Entry 6VQO (X-ray diffraction, 3.00 A resolution); this record covers chains D and E of the 5 polymer chains in the assembly.

Chain D:
Molecule: T-cell receptor 1a2, alfa chain
Source organism: Homo sapiens
Amino-acid sequence (208 residues; numbered 1 to 208; the number before each row is that of its first residue):
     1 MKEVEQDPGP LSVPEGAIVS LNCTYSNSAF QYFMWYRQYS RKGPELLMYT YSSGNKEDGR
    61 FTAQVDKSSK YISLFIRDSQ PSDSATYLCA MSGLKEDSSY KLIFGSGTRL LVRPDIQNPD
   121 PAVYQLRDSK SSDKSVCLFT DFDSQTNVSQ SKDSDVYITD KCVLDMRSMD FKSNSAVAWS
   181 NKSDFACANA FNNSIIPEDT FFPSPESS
Disordered / not traced: 1, 129-133, 182-184, 203-208
Disulfide bonds: Cys23-Cys89, Cys137-Cys187
From the paper describing this entry:
  - conformationally variable residues (loop rearrangement): Gly93 to Leu102

Chain E:
Molecule: TCR receptor 1a2, beta chain
Source organism: Homo sapiens
Amino-acid sequence (244 residues; row label = number of the first residue in the row; numbering starts at 0):
     0 MEAQVTQNPR YLITVTGKKL TVTCSQNMNH EYMSWYRQDP GLGLRQIYYS MNVEVTDKGD
    60 VPEGYKVSRK EKRNFPLILE SPSPNQTSLY FCASSIQQGA DTQYFGPGTR LTVLEDLKNV
   120 FPPEVAVFEP SEAEISHTQK ATLVCLATGF YPDHVELSWW VNGKEVHSGV CTDPQPLKEQ
   180 PALNDSRYAL SSRLRVSATF WQNPRNHFRC QVQFYGLSEN DEWTQDRAKP VTQIVSAEAW
   240 GRAD
Disordered / not traced: 0-2, 243
Disulfide bonds: Cys23-Cys91, Cys144-Cys209
From the paper describing this entry:
  - conformationally variable residues (loop rearrangement): Gln96 to Gln102

How chain D and chain E interact:
Disulfides between the chains: Cys162(D)-Cys170(E)
Residue-residue contacts (83; chain D residue first):
  Tyr32(D) with Ala99(E), hydrophobic; Asp100(E)
  Met34(D) with Asp100(E); Thr101(E)
  Tyr36(D) with Gln102(E), hydrogen bond (side chain-backbone); Phe104(E)
  Gln38(D) with Gln37(E), hydrogen bond; Phe90(E)
  Lys42(D) with Phe90(E)
  Gly43(D) with Phe90(E); Gly105(E)
  Pro44(D) with Phe90(E); Phe104(E)
  Leu46(D) with Thr101(E)
  Tyr49(D) with Asp100(E), hydrogen bond
  Asp97(D) with Tyr48(E), hydrogen bond; Met50(E); Asp56(E)
  Ser98(D) with Met50(E); Gln97(E), hydrogen bond (backbone-side chain)
  Ser99(D) with Tyr48(E), hydrogen bond; Met50(E); Gln97(E)
  Tyr100(D) with Gln97(E), hydrogen bond (backbone-backbone); Gly98(E); Ala99(E), hydrophobic
  Lys101(D) with Gln45(E), hydrogen bond; Asp59(E), salt bridge
  Leu102(D) with Tyr35(E); Gln102(E)
  Phe104(D) with Tyr35(E), hydrophobic; Leu43(E), hydrophobic; Phe104(E), hydrophobic
  Asp120(D) with His136(E), salt bridge; Thr137(E)
  Tyr124(D) with Ser130(E); Ala132(E); Glu133(E)
  Gln125(D) with Ser130(E), hydrogen bond (backbone-side chain)
  Leu126(D) with Glu128(E); Pro129(E); Ser130(E); Val143(E), hydrophobic
  Arg127(D) with Phe127(E); Glu128(E), hydrogen bond (backbone-backbone)
  Asp128(D) with Val126(E); Phe127(E)
  Lys134(D) with Phe127(E)
  Val136(D) with Phe127(E), hydrophobic; Leu145(E), hydrophobic
  Leu138(D) with Thr141(E); Val143(E), hydrophobic
  Asp141(D) with Thr137(E); Arg194(E), salt bridge
  Tyr157(D) with Leu176(E), hydrophobic; Glu178(E), hydrogen bond (side chain-backbone)
  Ile158(D) with Leu176(E)
  Thr159(D) with Asp172(E); Leu176(E); Arg192(E), hydrogen bond
  Cys162(D) with Cys170(E), disulfide; Thr171(E), hydrogen bond (side chain-backbone); Asp172(E); Arg192(E)
  Val163(D) with Cys170(E), hydrogen bond (backbone-side chain)
  Leu164(D) with Gly168(E); Cys170(E), hydrophobic; Arg194(E)
  Asp165(D) with Ser167(E); Gly168(E), hydrogen bond (backbone-backbone)
  Met166(D) with Ser167(E); Arg194(E)
  Arg167(D) with His166(E); Ser167(E)
  Phe171(D) with Lys139(E); Arg194(E)
  Ser173(D) with Arg194(E), hydrogen bond
  Ser175(D) with Arg192(E), hydrogen bond
  Val177(D) with Val143(E), hydrophobic
  Trp179(D) with Leu145(E), hydrophobic; Leu176(E), hydrophobic; Ala188(E), hydrophobic
  Phe202(D) with His136(E)
Other interface residues (no listed pair), chain D (45 interface residues in all): Leu88, Ile103, Ser106, Asp160
Other interface residues (no listed pair), chain E (48 interface residues in all): Tyr31, Gly40, Gly42, Pro106, Glu131, Val169, Ser190

Overview:
Chain D and chain E form an interface of 45 and 48 residues respectively, with 1 disulfide bond, 17 hydrogen
bonds and 3 salt bridges. Polar pairs include Lys101(D)-Asp59(E), Asp120(D)-His136(E) and Asp141(D)-Arg194(E).
From the paper: conformational variability at Gly93(D) and Gln96(E).
Chain D is T-cell receptor 1a2, alfa chain and chain E is TCR receptor 1a2, beta chain, both from Homo
sapiens; the structure, T cell receptor-p53-HLA-A2 complex, was determined by X-ray diffraction, deposited
together with 6VR1, 6VR5, 6VRM, 6VRN, 6VTC and 6VTH.
